PDB entry 7V9N | X-ray diffraction, 1.90 A resolution | chain A

== Chain A ==
Molecule: Alanine aminopeptidase
Organism: Saccharopolyspora erythraea (strain ATCC 11635 / DSM 40517 / JCM 4748 / NBRC 13426 / NCIMB 8594 / NRRL 2338)
Notes: EC 3.4.11.2
UniProt: A4F9D7 (A4F9D7_SACEN); residue numbers follow UniProt; this construct covers 2-860
Amino-acid sequence (884 residues; row label = number of the first residue in the row; numbers below 1 keep their minus sign (Met-23 is residue -23)):
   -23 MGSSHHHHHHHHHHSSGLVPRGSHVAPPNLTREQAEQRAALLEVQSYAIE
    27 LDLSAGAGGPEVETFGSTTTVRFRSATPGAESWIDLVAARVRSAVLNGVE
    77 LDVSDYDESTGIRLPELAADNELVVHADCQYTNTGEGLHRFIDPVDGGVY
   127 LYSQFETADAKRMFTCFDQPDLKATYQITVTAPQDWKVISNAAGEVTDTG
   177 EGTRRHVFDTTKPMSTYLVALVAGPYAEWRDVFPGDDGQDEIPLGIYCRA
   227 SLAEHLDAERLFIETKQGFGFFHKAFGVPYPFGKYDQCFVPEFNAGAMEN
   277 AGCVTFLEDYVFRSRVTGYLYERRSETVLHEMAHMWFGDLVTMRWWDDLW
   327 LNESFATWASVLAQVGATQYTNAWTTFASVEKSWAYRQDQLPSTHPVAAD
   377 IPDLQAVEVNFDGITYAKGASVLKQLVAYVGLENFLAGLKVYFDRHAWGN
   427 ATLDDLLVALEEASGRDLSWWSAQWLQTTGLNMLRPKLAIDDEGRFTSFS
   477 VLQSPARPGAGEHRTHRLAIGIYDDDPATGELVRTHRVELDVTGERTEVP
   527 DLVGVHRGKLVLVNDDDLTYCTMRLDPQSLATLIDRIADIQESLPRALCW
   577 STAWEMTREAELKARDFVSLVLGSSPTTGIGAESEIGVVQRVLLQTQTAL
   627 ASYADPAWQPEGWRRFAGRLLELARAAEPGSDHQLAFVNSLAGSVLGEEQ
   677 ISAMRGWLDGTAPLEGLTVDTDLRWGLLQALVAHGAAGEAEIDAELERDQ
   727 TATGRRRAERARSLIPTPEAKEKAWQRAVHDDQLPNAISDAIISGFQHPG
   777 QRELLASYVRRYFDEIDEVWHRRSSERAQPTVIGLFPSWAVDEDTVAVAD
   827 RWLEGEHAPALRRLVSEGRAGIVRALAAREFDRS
Unresolved in the structure: -23 to 1
Differences from the reference sequence: initiating methionine (-23); expression tag (-22 to 1)
Bound ions: Ca2+ near Glu132 (its only coordinating residue here); Zn2+: His306, His310, Glu329

== Overview ==
The Zn2+ site is built by His306, His310 and Glu329.
Chain A is Alanine aminopeptidase (Saccharopolyspora erythraea (strain ATCC 11635 / DSM 40517 / JCM 4748 /
NBRC 13426 / NCIMB 8594 / NRRL 2338)); the structure, Crystal structure of the lanthipeptide
zinc-metallopeptidase EryP from saccharopolyspora erythraea in closed state, was determined by X-ray
diffraction, deposited together with 7V9O, 7V9P and 7V9Q.
